Entry 2JBL (X-ray diffraction, 2.40 A resolution); this record covers chains C and L of the 4 polymer chains in the assembly.

== Chain C ==
Name: Photosynthetic reaction center cytochrome C subunit
Source organism: Blastochloris viridis
UniProt: P07173 (CYCR_RHOVI); residues -19 to 336 here correspond to UniProt positions 1-356 (UniProt number = residue number + 20)
Amino-acid sequence (356 residues; row label = number of the first residue in the row; numbers below 1 keep their minus sign (Met-19 is residue -19)):
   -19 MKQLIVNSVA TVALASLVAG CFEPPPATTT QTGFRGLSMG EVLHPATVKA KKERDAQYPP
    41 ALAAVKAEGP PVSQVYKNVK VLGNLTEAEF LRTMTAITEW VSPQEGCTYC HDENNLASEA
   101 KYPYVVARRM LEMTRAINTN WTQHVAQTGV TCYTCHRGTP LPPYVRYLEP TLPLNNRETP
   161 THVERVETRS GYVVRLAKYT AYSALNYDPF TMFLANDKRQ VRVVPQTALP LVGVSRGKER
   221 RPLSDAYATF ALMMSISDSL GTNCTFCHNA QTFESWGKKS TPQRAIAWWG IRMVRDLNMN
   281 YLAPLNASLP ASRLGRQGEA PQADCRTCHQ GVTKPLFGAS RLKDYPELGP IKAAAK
Disordered / not traced: -19 to 0, 333-336
Covalent attachments: heme c (HEC) linked to Cys87, Cys90, Cys132, Cys135, Cys244, Cys247, Cys305, Cys308
Ion coordination: heme c Fe (4 sites), coordinated by Met74, His91, Met110, His124, His136, Met233, His248, His309
Residues lining bound ligands:
  - heme c (HEC), molecule 1: Tyr56, Lys57, Asn58, Val59, Lys60, Val61, Leu62, Phe70, Leu71, Met74, Thr75, Ile77, Thr78, Ser82, Gly86, His91, Leu96, Ala97, Pro103, Tyr104, Ala107, Arg108, Leu111
  - heme c (HEC), molecule 2: Ile77, Val81, Tyr89, Tyr102, Pro103, Val106, Ala107, Met110, Leu111, Met113, Thr114, Ile117, Val130, Thr131, His136, Pro140, Leu141, Pro142, Val145, Leu277, Leu282, Leu289, Arg293, Pro301, Gln302, Thr307, Leu328
  - heme c (HEC), molecule 3: Ile117, His124, Val125, Ala126, Thr128, Gly129, Val130, Thr134, Leu194, Ile236, Leu240, Phe246, Gln263, Ile266, Ala267, Gly270, Ile271, Met273, Val274, Leu277, Asp304, His309, Thr313, Lys314, Pro315, Gly318
  - heme c (HEC), molecule 4: Gln200, Val201, Arg202, Val203, Val204, Gln206, Thr229, Phe230, Met233, Met234, Ile236, Ser237, Leu240, Thr242, Asn243, Phe246, His248, Phe253, Glu254, Trp256, Gln263, Arg264, Ala267, Trp268, Ile271, Arg272
Curated features (UniProtKB/Swiss-Prot):
  - binding site (heme): Met74, Cys87, Cys90, His91, Met110, His124, Cys132, Cys135, His136, Met233, Cys244, Cys247, His248, Cys305, Cys308, His309
  - site: Cys1 (Not N-palmitoylated)
  - lipidation: Cys1 (S-diacylglycerol cysteine)

== Chain L ==
Name: Reaction center protein L chain
Source organism: Blastochloris viridis
UniProt: P06009 (RCEL_RHOVI); residue numbers follow UniProt; this construct covers 1-273
Amino-acid sequence (273 residues; row label = number of the first residue in the row):
     1 ALLSFERKYR VRGGTLIGGD LFDFWVGPYF VGFFGVSAIF FIFLGVSLIG YAASQGPTWD
    61 PFAISINPPD LKYGLGAAPL LEGGFWQAIT VCALGAFISW MLREVEISRK LGIGWHVPLA
   121 FCVPIFMFCV LQVFRPLLLG SWGHAFPYGI LSHLDWVNNF GYQYLNWHYN PGHMSSVSFL
   181 FVNAMALGLH GGLILSVANP GDGDKVKTAE HENQYFRDVV GYSIGALSIH RLGLFLASNI
   241 FLTGAFGTIA SGPFWTRGWP EWWGWWLDIP FWS
Ion coordination: bacteriochlorophyll b Mg site 1 near His153 (its only coordinating residue here); bacteriochlorophyll b Mg site 2 near His173 (its only coordinating residue here); Fe ion: His190, His230 (shared with 3 residues of chain M)
Residues lining bound ligands:
  - bacteriochlorophyll b (BCB), molecule 1: Val46, Ile49, Phe97, Phe128, Leu131, Phe146, Ile150, Leu151, His153, Leu154, Trp156, Val157
  - bacteriochlorophyll b (BCB), molecule 2: Phe97, Phe121, Pro124, Ile125, Met127, Phe128, Leu131, Val157, Asn158, Phe160, Gly161, Tyr162, Trp167, His168, Gly172, His173, Ser176, Val177, Leu180, Phe181, Ile240, Phe241, Gly244, Ala245, Gly247, Thr248
  - bacteriochlorophyll b (BCB), molecule 3: Val157, Tyr162, His168, Phe181
  - bacteriochlorophyll b (BCB), molecule 4: His168, His173, Met174, Val177, Ser178, Phe181, Val182, Met185, Val220, Gly221
  - bacteriopheophytin b (BPB), molecule 1: Phe41, Ile42, Gly45, Ile49, Ile89, Cys92, Ala93, Ala96, Phe97, Trp100, Glu104, Val117, Ala120, Phe121, Val123, Pro124, Phe128, Phe146, Tyr148, Gly149, Ile150, His153, Ala237, Ser238, Phe241
  - bacteriopheophytin b (BPB), molecule 2: Phe181, Ala184, Met185, Leu189, Val219, Val220
  - menaquinone-7 (MQ7): Val26, Tyr29, Phe30, Val31, Gly35, Ile39, Ile42, Trp100, Arg103
  - stigmatellin a (SMA): Phe179, Val182, Met185, Ala186, Leu189, His190, Leu193, Ile194, Ala209, Glu212, Asn213, Phe216, Val220, Tyr222, Ser223, Ile224, Gly225, Ala226, Ile229, Leu232, Phe235, Leu236

== Interface between chain C and chain L ==
Pairs across the interface - 71 pairs, chain C then chain L:
  Cys1(C) - Trp255(L)
  Cys1(C) - Trp262(L)  hydrogen bond (backbone-side chain)
  Cys1(C) - Trp265(L)  hydrophobic
  Phe2(C) - Phe254(L)
  Phe2(C) - Trp255(L)  hydrophobic
  Phe2(C) - Trp262(L)
  Glu3(C) - Pro253(L)
  Glu3(C) - Phe254(L)  hydrogen bond (backbone-backbone)
  Glu3(C) - Trp255(L)
  Glu3(C) - Thr256(L)  hydrogen bond
  Glu3(C) - Arg257(L)  salt bridge
  Pro5(C) - Pro253(L)
  Pro5(C) - Phe254(L)
  Ala7(C) - Gly252(L)
  Thr9(C) - Leu71(L)
  Thr9(C) - His144(L)  hydrogen bond
  Thr10(C) - Leu71(L)
  Gln11(C) - Asp70(L)  hydrogen bond
  Gln11(C) - Leu71(L)  hydrogen bond (side chain-backbone)
  Phe14(C) - Asn67(L)
  Arg15(C) - Asn67(L)  hydrogen bond (backbone-side chain)
  Arg15(C) - Pro68(L)  hydrogen bond (side chain-backbone)
  Arg15(C) - Pro69(L)
  Arg15(C) - Asp70(L)
  Arg15(C) - Leu81(L)  hydrogen bond (side chain-backbone)
  Arg15(C) - Glu82(L)
  Arg15(C) - Gly83(L)
  Gly16(C) - Asn67(L)
  Gly16(C) - Pro68(L)
  Gly16(C) - Pro147(L)
  Gly16(C) - Trp156(L)
  Leu17(C) - Asn159(L)  hydrogen bond (backbone-side chain)
  Ser18(C) - Trp156(L)
  Ser18(C) - Asn159(L)
  Ser18(C) - Phe160(L)
  Ser18(C) - Gln163(L)  hydrogen bond
  Met19(C) - Asn159(L)
  Gly20(C) - Gln163(L)  hydrogen bond (backbone-side chain)
  Val22(C) - Gln163(L)
  Val22(C) - Tyr164(L)
  Val22(C) - Thr256(L)
  Leu23(C) - Thr256(L)
  His24(C) - Thr256(L)
  Thr161(C) - Ser273(L)  hydrogen bond (side chain-backbone)
  Val163(C) - Ser273(L)
  Lys178(C) - Asp268(L)  salt bridge
  Ala181(C) - Leu165(L)  hydrophobic
  Ala181(C) - Pro260(L)
  Ala181(C) - Glu261(L)
  Tyr182(C) - Pro260(L)
  Tyr182(C) - Glu261(L)
  Tyr182(C) - Gly264(L)
  Tyr182(C) - Asp268(L)  hydrogen bond
  Ser183(C) - Tyr169(L)
  Ala184(C) - Tyr169(L)  hydrogen bond (backbone-side chain)
  Phe230(C) - Asn166(L)
  Met234(C) - Leu165(L)  hydrophobic
  Ser237(C) - Leu165(L)
  Asn243(C) - Tyr162(L)
  Asn243(C) - Gln163(L)
  Asn243(C) - Leu165(L)
  Cys244(C) - Tyr162(L)  hydrogen bond (side chain-backbone)
  Thr245(C) - Asn159(L)
  Thr245(C) - Gln163(L)
  Asn249(C) - Asn159(L)  hydrogen bond
  Ala250(C) - Asn158(L)  hydrogen bond (backbone-side chain)
  Ala250(C) - Asn159(L)  hydrogen bond (backbone-side chain)
  Ala250(C) - Tyr162(L)  hydrophobic
  Gln251(C) - Asp155(L)  hydrogen bond
  Gln251(C) - Asn158(L)
  Phe253(C) - Tyr162(L)  hydrophobic
Interface residues without a listed pair, chain C (42 interface residues in all): Pro4, Thr27, Glu164, Val174, Asp238, Thr242, His248
Interface residues without a listed pair, chain L (41 interface residues in all): Leu139, Gly143, Ala145, Ala250, Trp259, Leu267, Trp272

== Overview ==
42 residues of chain C and 41 residues of chain L are in contact, with 20 hydrogen bonds and 2 salt bridges.
Polar contacts include Glu3(C)-Arg257(L), Lys178(C)-Asp268(L) and Cys1(C)-Trp262(L). Ligands of chain L: 4
copies of bacteriochlorophyll b, bacteriopheophytin b, stigmatellin a and menaquinone-7.
Here chain C is Photosynthetic reaction center cytochrome C subunit and chain L is Reaction center protein L
chain, both from Blastochloris viridis. Entry 2JBL (Photosynthetic reaction center from blastochloris viridis)
was determined by X-ray diffraction (same publication as 2IBZ).
